6VRB - chains B and C of the 3 polymer chains in the assembly; structure by electron microscopy, 3.00 A resolution.

Chain B:
Molecule: 52-nt RNA strand
From: Listeria seeligeri serovar 1/2b str. SLCC3954
Sequence (52 nucleotides; row label = number of the first residue in the row):
     1 GACUACCUCU AUAUGAAAGA GGACUAAAAC CAUAUUUCCA AACUCCACUU UG

Chain C:
Name: AcrVIA1
From: Listeria seeligeri
Amino-acid sequence (229 residues; each row starts with the number of its first residue):
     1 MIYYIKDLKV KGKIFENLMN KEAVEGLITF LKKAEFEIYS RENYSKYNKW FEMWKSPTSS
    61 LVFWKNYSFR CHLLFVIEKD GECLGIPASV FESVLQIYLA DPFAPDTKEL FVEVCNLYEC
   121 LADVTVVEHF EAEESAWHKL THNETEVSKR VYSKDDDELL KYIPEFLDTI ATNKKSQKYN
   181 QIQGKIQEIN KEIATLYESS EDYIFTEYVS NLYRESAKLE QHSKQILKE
What the authors report for this chain:
  - binding site for the 52-nt RNA strand (chain B): Tyr39, Ser40, Asn43, Ser93, Val94, Phe103
  - mutagenesis - I2A, Y4A: decreased stability
  - mutagenesis - Y39A/S40A/N43A/S93A/Q96A: unchanged expression
  - mutagenesis - S68A/F69A: increased expression

Interface between chain B and chain C:
Contacting residue pairs - 15 pairs, chain B then chain C:
  U4(B) - Phe103(C)  stacking on the base
  A47(B) - Phe69(C)  stacking on the base
  C48(B) - Phe69(C)  base contact
  C48(B) - Arg70(C)  base contact
  U50(B) - Ser89(C)  phosphate contact
  U51(B) - Glu37(C)  base contact
  U51(B) - Ile38(C)  base contact
  U51(B) - Tyr39(C)  base contact
  U51(B) - Ser40(C)  phosphate contact
  U51(B) - Tyr47(C)  sugar contact
  U51(B) - Ser93(C)  hydrogen bond to the base
  U51(B) - Val94(C)  base contact
  G52(B) - Ser40(C)  phosphate contact
  G52(B) - Asn43(C)  hydrogen bond to the phosphate
  G52(B) - Tyr47(C)  phosphate contact
Also at the interface, not in a pair above, chain B (8 interface residues in all): C43, U44
Also at the interface, not in a pair above, chain C (14 interface residues in all): Val90, Glu133

Overview:
8 residues of chain B and 14 residues of chain C are in contact, with 2 hydrogen bonds and 2 aromatic stacking
contacts. Polar contacts include U51(B)-Ser93(C) and G52(B)-Asn43(C). The paper reports a binding site for the
52-nt RNA strand (chain B) at Tyr39(C), Ser40(C) and Asn43(C) among others; I2A and Y4A of chain C reduce
stability; 4 substitutions were tested in all.
Chain B is a 52-nt RNA strand (Listeria seeligeri serovar 1/2b str. SLCC3954) and chain C is AcrVIA1 (Listeria
seeligeri); the structure, Cryo-EM structure of AcrVIA1-Cas13(crRNA) complex, was determined by electron
microscopy, deposited together with 6VRC.
